1N6C - chain A; structure by X-ray diffraction, 2.30 A resolution.

# Chain A
Name: SET domain-containing protein 7
Organism: Homo sapiens
Reference sequence: Q8WTS6 (SET7_HUMAN); numbering as in UniProt (aligned over 70-366)
Chain sequence (297 residues; row label = number of the first residue in the row):
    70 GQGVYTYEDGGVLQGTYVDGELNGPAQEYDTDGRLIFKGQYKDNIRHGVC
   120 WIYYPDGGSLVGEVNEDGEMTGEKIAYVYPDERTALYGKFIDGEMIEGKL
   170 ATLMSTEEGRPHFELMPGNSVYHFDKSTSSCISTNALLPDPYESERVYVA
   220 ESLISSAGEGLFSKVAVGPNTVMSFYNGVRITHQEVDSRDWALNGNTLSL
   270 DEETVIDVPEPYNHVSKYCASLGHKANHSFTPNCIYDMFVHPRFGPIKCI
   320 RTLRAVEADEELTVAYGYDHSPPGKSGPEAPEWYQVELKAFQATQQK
Disordered / not traced: 70-78, 338-339, 364-366
UniProt features mapped onto this chain:
  - binding site (S-adenosyl-L-methionine): Ala226 to Glu228, Asn296, His297, Glu356
  - site (Histone H3K4 binding): Tyr245, Asp256, Thr266, Lys317, Tyr335
  - mutagenesis: Glu220 (E220A: Increases near-attack conformations), Glu228 (E228A: Increases near-attack conformations), Tyr245 (Y245A: Significantly reduces the monomethyltransferase activity but increases the dimethyltransferase activity), Lys294 (K294A: Significantly reduces the catalytic activity), His297 (H297A/G: Abolishes methyltransferase activity), Lys317 (K317A: Induces a reduction in methyltransferase activity toward TAF10 but an increased methyltransferase activity for H3 and p53/TP53)
Small-molecule neighbours: S-adenosylmethionine (SAM): Ile223, Ser225, Ala226, Gly227, Glu228, Tyr245, Gly264, Asn265, Asn282, His293, Lys294, Ala295, Asn296, His297, Tyr335, Trp352, Glu356
What the authors report for this chain:
  - mutagenesis - D276A, K294A, H297A, W352A: decreased catalytic activity
  - catalytic residues: Tyr245, His293, His297, Tyr305, Tyr335 (proposed by the authors, not directly observed)

# Summary
Ligands of chain A: S-adenosylmethionine. UniProt lists 6 S-adenosyl-L-methionine-binding residues and 6
mutagenesis sites. The paper reports catalytic residues Tyr245, His293 and His297 among others; D276A, K294A
and H297A, among others, reduce catalytic activity.
Chain A is SET domain-containing protein 7 (Homo sapiens); the structure, Structure of SET7/9, was determined
by X-ray diffraction (same publication as 1N6A).
